Entry 6TE0 (electron microscopy, 3.92 A resolution); this record covers chains A and J of the 23 polymer chains in the assembly.

# Chain A
Molecule: ATP synthase subunit alpha
Organism: Euglena gracilis
Sequence (561 residues; each row starts with the number of its first residue):
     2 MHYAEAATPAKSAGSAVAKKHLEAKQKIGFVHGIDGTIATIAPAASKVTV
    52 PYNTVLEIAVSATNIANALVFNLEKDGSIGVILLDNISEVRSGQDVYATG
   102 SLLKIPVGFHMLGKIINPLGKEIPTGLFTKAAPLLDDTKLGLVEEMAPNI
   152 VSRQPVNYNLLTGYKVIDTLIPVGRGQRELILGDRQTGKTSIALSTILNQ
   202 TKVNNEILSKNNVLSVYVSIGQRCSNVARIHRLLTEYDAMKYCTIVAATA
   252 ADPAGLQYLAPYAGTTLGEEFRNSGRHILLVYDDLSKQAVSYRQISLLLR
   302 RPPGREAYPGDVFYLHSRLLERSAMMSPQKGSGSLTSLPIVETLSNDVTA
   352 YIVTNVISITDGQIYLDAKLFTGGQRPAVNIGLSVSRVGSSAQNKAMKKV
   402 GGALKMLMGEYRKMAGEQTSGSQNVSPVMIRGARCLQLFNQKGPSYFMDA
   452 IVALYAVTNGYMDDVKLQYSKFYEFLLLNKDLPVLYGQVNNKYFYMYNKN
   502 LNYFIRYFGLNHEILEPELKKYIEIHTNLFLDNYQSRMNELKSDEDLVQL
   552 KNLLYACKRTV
Disordered / not traced: 2-25, 128-138
Ion coordination: Mg2+: Thr191 (together with ATP)
Small-molecule neighbours:
  - ATP, molecule 1: Tyr165, Arg186, Gln187, Thr188, Gly189, Lys190, Thr191, Ser192, Gln223, Asp284, Glu343, Phe372, Arg377, Pro378, Gln442, Lys443
  - ATP, molecule 2: Ser359, Val386, Arg388
  - fragment of triton x-100 (TRT): Arg186, Gln187, Phe372

# Chain J
Molecule: Ribonucleoprotein P18
Organism: Euglena gracilis
Sequence (192 residues; row label = number of the first residue in the row):
     1 MQKLSRVVCNRLVRFHGTVAASAGGKRYDLFGYEVSVATGPFIEEIKKAQ
    51 FYDDAGEVIVKMNLANTPPDLQTYNAVLERILNCKSKRSQPVKGENKFAA
   101 MMDILEEMDARSGIKPNAESWGYVLKELVQAGDFRLGWVCIAGMKSLGIT
   151 PDQALVDANEANAAKAKAAGTDFPAYLKKAAPESFDTKAWGI
Disordered / not traced: 1-22

# Interface between chain A and chain J
Residue-residue contacts (105; chain A residue first):
  Ile151(A) - Phe31(J)
  Val152(A) - Phe31(J)
  Val152(A) - Tyr33(J)
  Arg154(A) - Phe31(J)
  Asn158(A) - Arg111(J)
  Tyr159(A) - Asp103(J)  hydrogen bond
  Tyr159(A) - Glu106(J)
  Tyr159(A) - Arg111(J)
  Arg176(A) - Arg111(J)
  Asn205(A) - Lys87(J)  hydrogen bond (backbone-side chain)
  Asn206(A) - Lys87(J)  hydrogen bond (backbone-side chain)
  Asn206(A) - Val92(J)
  Asn206(A) - Lys93(J)
  Glu207(A) - Lys87(J)
  Glu207(A) - Gly94(J)
  Glu207(A) - Asn96(J)
  Glu207(A) - Ala99(J)
  Glu207(A) - Ala100(J)
  Ile208(A) - Lys87(J)  hydrogen bond (backbone-side chain)
  Leu209(A) - Tyr52(J)
  Leu209(A) - Asp53(J)
  Ser210(A) - Asp53(J)  hydrogen bond
  Ser210(A) - Arg88(J)  hydrogen bond
  Lys211(A) - Gly56(J)
  Lys211(A) - Ile59(J)
  Lys211(A) - Val60(J)
  Lys211(A) - Glu107(J)  salt bridge
  Asn212(A) - Asp103(J)  hydrogen bond
  Asn212(A) - Glu107(J)  hydrogen bond
  Asn212(A) - Arg111(J)  hydrogen bond
  Tyr243(A) - Val92(J)
  Asn274(A) - Leu64(J)
  Ser275(A) - Val60(J)
  Gly276(A) - Leu64(J)
  Arg277(A) - Glu57(J)  salt bridge
  Pro329(A) - Asn63(J)
  Gln330(A) - Leu64(J)
  Lys331(A) - Leu64(J)
  Gly332(A) - Asn63(J)
  Gly332(A) - Leu64(J)
  Ser333(A) - Asn63(J)
  Asn395(A) - Glu106(J)  hydrogen bond
  Lys396(A) - Asp109(J)  salt bridge
  Phe473(A) - Trp190(J)  hydrophobic
  Phe476(A) - Ile192(J)  hydrophobic
  Leu477(A) - Trp190(J)  hydrophobic
  Asn480(A) - Leu177(J)
  Lys481(A) - Trp190(J)  hydrogen bond (side chain-backbone)
  Asp482(A) - Leu177(J)
  Val485(A) - Phe173(J)  hydrophobic
  Leu486(A) - Leu177(J)
  Leu486(A) - Lys178(J)
  Leu486(A) - Lys179(J)
  Val490(A) - Phe173(J)  hydrophobic
  Lys493(A) - Arg135(J)  hydrogen bond (backbone-side chain)
  Lys493(A) - Trp138(J)
  Tyr494(A) - Arg135(J)
  Tyr494(A) - Trp138(J)  hydrophobic
  Tyr494(A) - Val139(J)  hydrophobic
  Tyr496(A) - Arg135(J)
  Tyr496(A) - Phe173(J)
  Tyr498(A) - Arg135(J)
  Tyr498(A) - Asp172(J)
  Tyr498(A) - Phe173(J)  hydrophobic
  Tyr498(A) - Pro174(J)  hydrophobic
  Tyr498(A) - Tyr176(J)
  Tyr498(A) - Leu177(J)  hydrophobic
  Asn499(A) - Asp133(J)  hydrogen bond
  Asn499(A) - Leu136(J)
  Asn501(A) - Asn96(J)  hydrogen bond
  Asn501(A) - Phe98(J)
  Leu502(A) - Leu136(J)  hydrophobic
  Tyr504(A) - Ala99(J)  hydrophobic
  Tyr504(A) - Met102(J)
  Phe505(A) - Phe98(J)  hydrophobic
  Phe505(A) - Trp121(J)  hydrophobic
  Phe505(A) - Leu136(J)  hydrophobic
  Arg507(A) - Glu106(J)  salt bridge
  Tyr508(A) - Met102(J)  hydrophobic
  Tyr508(A) - Leu105(J)
  Tyr508(A) - Glu106(J)
  Tyr508(A) - Asp109(J)
  Tyr508(A) - Pro116(J)
  Tyr508(A) - Trp121(J)  hydrophobic
  Phe509(A) - Trp121(J)  hydrophobic
  Phe509(A) - Gly143(J)
  His513(A) - Ser146(J)
  Glu514(A) - Ser146(J)
  Ile515(A) - Ala142(J)
  Ile515(A) - Gly143(J)
  Tyr535(A) - Ala181(J)
  Tyr535(A) - Trp190(J)  hydrophobic
  Arg538(A) - Glu183(J)  hydrogen bond (side chain-backbone)
  Met539(A) - Phe185(J)  hydrophobic
  Leu542(A) - Phe185(J)  hydrophobic
  Gln550(A) - Phe185(J)  hydrogen bond (side chain-backbone)
  Leu551(A) - Phe185(J)  hydrophobic
  Asn553(A) - Thr187(J)
  Leu554(A) - Phe185(J)  hydrophobic
  Leu554(A) - Thr187(J)
  Leu554(A) - Trp190(J)
  Leu554(A) - Ile192(J)  hydrophobic
  Ala557(A) - Thr187(J)
  Ala557(A) - Ile192(J)  hydrophobic
  Cys558(A) - Ile192(J)  hydrophobic
Other interface residues (no listed pair), chain A (64 interface residues in all): Gln155, Pro156, Leu516, Thr561
Other interface residues (no listed pair), chain J (58 interface residues in all): Asp29, Leu30, Asn66, Glu95, Ile104, Cys140, Ala180, Pro182, Asp186

# Overview
64 residues of chain A face 58 of chain J across their interface, with 16 hydrogen bonds and 4 salt bridges.
Polar contacts include Lys211(A)-Glu107(J), Arg277(A)-Glu57(J) and Lys396(A)-Asp109(J). Chain A binds ATP and
fragment of triton x-100.
Chain A is ATP synthase subunit alpha and chain J is Ribonucleoprotein P18, both from Euglena gracilis; the
structure, Cryo-EM structure of Euglena gracilis mitochondrial ATP synthase, OSCP/F1/c-ring, rotational state
3, was determined by electron microscopy, deposited together with 6TDU, 6TDV, 6TDW, 6TDX, 6TDY and 6TDZ.
